PDB entry 3G8I | X-ray diffraction, 2.20 A resolution | chains A and Z

== Chain A ==
Name: Peroxisome proliferator-activated receptor alpha
From: Homo sapiens
Notes: fragment: Ligand bind domain
UniProt: Q07869 (PPARA_HUMAN); residue numbers follow UniProt; this construct covers 199-468
Chain sequence (270 residues; each row starts with the number of its first residue):
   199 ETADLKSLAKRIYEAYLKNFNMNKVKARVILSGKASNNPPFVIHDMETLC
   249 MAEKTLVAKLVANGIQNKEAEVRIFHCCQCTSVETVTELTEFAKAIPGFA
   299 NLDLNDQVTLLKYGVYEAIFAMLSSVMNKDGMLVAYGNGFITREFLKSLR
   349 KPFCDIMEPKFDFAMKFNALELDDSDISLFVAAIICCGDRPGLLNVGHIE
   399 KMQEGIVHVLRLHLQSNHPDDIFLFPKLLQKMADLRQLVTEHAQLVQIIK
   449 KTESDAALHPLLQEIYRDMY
Disordered / not traced: 199-201, 231-236, 259-265
Swiss-Prot annotation at these positions:
  - binding site (indeglitazar): S280, Y314, Y464
  - site: L433 (Essential for heterodimerization with RXRA)
  - mutagenesis: D304 (D304A: Reduced heterodimerization with RXRA. Reduced DNA binding), L370 (L370R: Abolishes heterodimerization with RXRA. No DNA binding), L391 (L391R: Abolishes heterodimerization with RXRA. No DNA binding), L422 (L422R: No effect on heterodimerization with RXRA nor on DNA binding and transactivation activity), A431 (A431T: No effect on heterodimerization with RXRA nor on DNA binding), L433 (L433R: Abolishes heterodimerization with RXRA, DNA binding and transactivation activity)
Residues lining bound ligands: RO7 ((2S)-2-methoxy-3-{4-[2-(5-methyl-2-phenyl-1,3-oxazol-4-yl)ethoxy]-1-benzothiophen-7-yl}propanoic acid): I241, L247, V255, I272, F273, C275, C276, Q277, T279, S280, Y314, F318, L321, M330, L331, V332, I339, L344, I354, M355, K358, H440, V444, L460, Y464

== Chain Z ==
Name: Nuclear receptor coactivator 1
Notes: EC 2.3.1.48; fragment: motif 5
UniProt: Q15788 (NCOA1_HUMAN); residue numbers follow UniProt; this construct covers 744-756
Chain sequence (13 residues; row label = number of the first residue in the row):
   744 KDHQLLRYLLDKD
Disordered / not traced: 744-745, 754-756
Swiss-Prot annotation at these positions:
  - motif: L749 to L753 (LXXLL motif 5)
  - mutagenesis: L752 to L753 (Slightly affects interactions with steroid receptors. Abolishes interactions with steroid receptors; when associated with A-636; A-637; A-693 and A-694)

== Interface between chain A and chain Z ==
Residue-residue contacts - 22 pairs, chain A then chain Z:
  T285(A) - L752(Z)
  T288(A) - L752(Z)
  T288(A) - L753(Z)
  K292(A) - L752(Z)
  F297(A) - L753(Z)  hydrophobic
  L302(A) - R750(Z)
  L302(A) - L753(Z)  hydrophobic
  N303(A) - R750(Z)  hydrogen bond
  Q305(A) - L753(Z)
  V306(A) - H746(Z)
  V306(A) - L749(Z)
  V306(A) - R750(Z)
  V306(A) - L753(Z)  hydrophobic
  L309(A) - L753(Z)  hydrophobic
  K310(A) - H746(Z)  hydrogen bond
  K310(A) - L749(Z)
  P458(A) - L748(Z)  hydrophobic
  L459(A) - L748(Z)
  E462(A) - H746(Z)
  E462(A) - Q747(Z)  hydrogen bond (side chain-backbone)
  E462(A) - L748(Z)  hydrogen bond (side chain-backbone)
  E462(A) - L749(Z)  hydrogen bond (side chain-backbone)
Also at the interface, not in a pair above, chain A (16 interface residues in all): V284, E289, I463

== Summary ==
Chain A and chain Z form an interface of 16 and 7 residues respectively, with 5 hydrogen bonds. Polar pairs
include N303(A)-R750(Z), K310(A)-H746(Z) and E462(A)-Q747(Z). Ligands of chain A: compound RO7.
Here chain A is Peroxisome proliferator-activated receptor alpha (Homo sapiens) and chain Z is Nuclear
receptor coactivator 1. Entry 3G8I (Aleglitazar, a new, potent, and balanced PPAR alpha/gamma agonist for the
treatment of type II diabetes) was determined by X-ray diffraction together with 3G9E from the same study.
